PDB entry 7E98 | X-ray diffraction, 2.20 A resolution | chains A and D of the 4 polymer chains in the assembly

[Chain A]
Name: Extracellular giant hemoglobin major globin subunit A1
Organism: Oligobrachia mashikoi
UniProtKB: Q7M419 (GLBA1_OLIMA); residues 1-140 here correspond to UniProt positions 17-156 (UniProt number = residue number + 16)
Sequence (140 residues; row label = number of the first residue in the row):
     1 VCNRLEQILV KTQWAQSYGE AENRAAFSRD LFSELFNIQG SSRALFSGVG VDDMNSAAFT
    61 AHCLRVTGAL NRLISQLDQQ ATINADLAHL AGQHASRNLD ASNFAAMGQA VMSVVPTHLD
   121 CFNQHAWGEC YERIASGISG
Disulfide bonds: Cys2-Cys130
Ion coordination: heme Fe: His94 (together with oxygen molecule)
Small-molecule neighbours:
  - heme (HEM): Leu35, Ser42, Leu45, Phe46, Gly48, Val49, His62, Arg65, Val66, Ala69, Leu70, Leu73, Leu90, His94, Arg97, Leu99, Asn103, Phe104, Met107, Tyr131, Ile138
  - heme / oxygen molecule: Phe32, Leu35, Ser42, Leu45, Phe46, Gly48, Val49, His62, Arg65, Val66, Ala69, Leu70, Leu73, Leu90, His94, Arg97, Leu99, Asn103, Phe104, Met107, Tyr131, Ile138
  - oxygen molecule (OXY): Phe32, Phe46, His62, Val66, His94
Swiss-Prot annotation at these positions:
  - binding site (hydrogen sulfide): Cys63
  - binding site (heme b): His94
What the authors report for this chain:
  - conformationally variable residues (side-chain flip): Arg97

[Chain D]
Name: Giant hemoglobin B1b globin chain
Organism: Oligobrachia mashikoi
UniProtKB: B1Q3G1 (B1Q3G1_OLIMA); residues 1-145 here = UniProt positions 1-145
Sequence (145 residues; numbered 1 to 145; the number before each row is that of its first residue):
     1 ECCSRGDAEV VISEWDQVFN AAMAGSSESA IGVAIFDVFF TSSGVSPSMF PGGGDSSSAE
    61 FLAQVSRVIS GADIAINSLT NRATCDSLLS HLNAQHKAIS GVTGAAVTHL SEAISSVVAQ
   121 VLPSAHIDAW GYCMAYIAAG IGAGL
Disulfide bonds: Cys3-Cys133
Ion coordination: heme Fe: His96 (together with oxygen molecule)
Small-molecule neighbours:
  - heme (HEM): Phe39, Val45, Met49, Phe50, Pro51, Gln64, Arg67, Val68, Gly71, Ala72, Leu92, Gln95, His96, Ile99, Gly101, Val102, Ala106, Val107, Leu110, Ser111, Ile141
  - heme / oxygen molecule: Phe36, Phe39, Val45, Met49, Phe50, Pro51, Gln64, Arg67, Val68, Gly71, Ala72, Leu92, Gln95, His96, Ile99, Gly101, Val102, Ala106, Val107, Leu110, Ser111, Ile141
  - oxygen molecule (OXY): Phe36, Phe50, Gln64, Val68, His96, Leu110

[Interface between chain A and chain D]
Residue-residue contacts (50):
  Lys11(A) with Ala21(D), hydrogen bond (side chain-backbone); Ala22(D); Met23(D), hydrogen bond (side chain-backbone)
  Trp14(A) with Ala21(D)
  Ala15(A) with Ala22(D)
  Glu20(A) with Asp16(D); Asn77(D)
  Ala21(A) with Ile12(D), hydrophobic; Asn77(D), hydrogen bond (backbone-side chain)
  Glu22(A) with Thr80(D), hydrogen bond; Asn81(D), hydrogen bond
  Arg24(A) with Asp16(D), salt bridge; Asp73(D), salt bridge; Asn77(D), hydrogen bond
  Ala57(A) with Ala83(D); Ser87(D)
  Ala58(A) with Ser87(D)
  Thr60(A) with Thr84(D)
  Ala61(A) with Ser87(D); Leu88(D)
  Leu64(A) with Ile74(D); Thr84(D)
  Arg65(A) with His91(D)
  Gly68(A) with Ser70(D), hydrogen bond (backbone-side chain); Ile74(D)
  Asn71(A) with Ala21(D); Asp73(D)
  Arg72(A) with Ser66(D); Arg67(D); Ser70(D)
  Ser75(A) with Ala21(D); Met23(D); Gly25(D), hydrogen bond (backbone-backbone); Glu28(D)
  Gln76(A) with Gly25(D), hydrogen bond (side chain-backbone); Ser29(D), hydrogen bond; Ser66(D)
  Asp78(A) with Ala24(D); Gly25(D), hydrogen bond (side chain-backbone)
  Gln79(A) with Gly25(D); Ser26(D)
  Ala81(A) with Ala59(D)
  Thr82(A) with Leu62(D); Ala63(D)
  Ala85(A) with Ala59(D); Glu60(D); Ala63(D), hydrophobic
  Asp86(A) with Ala63(D); Arg67(D), salt bridge
  His89(A) with Arg67(D)
Also at the interface, not in a pair above, chain A (26 interface residues in all): Ile74
Also at the interface, not in a pair above, chain D (30 interface residues in all): Ser13, Asn20, Ser78

[In short]
26 residues of chain A and 30 residues of chain D are in contact, with 11 hydrogen bonds and 3 salt bridges.
Among the polar pairs are Arg24(A)-Asp16(D), Arg24(A)-Asp73(D) and Asp86(A)-Arg67(D). Heme is bound between
chain A and chain D. Chain A binds oxygen molecule and heme / oxygen molecule. From the paper: conformational
variability at Arg97(A).
Chain A is Extracellular giant hemoglobin major globin subunit A1 and chain D is Giant hemoglobin B1b globin
chain, both from Oligobrachia mashikoi; the structure, Oxy-deoxy intermediate of 400 kDa giant hemoglobin at
21% oxygen saturation, was determined by X-ray diffraction, deposited together with 7E96, 7E97 and 7E99.
